PDB entry 7LXU | electron microscopy, 3.10 A resolution | chains a and b of the 28 polymer chains in the assembly

# Chain a
Name: 20S proteasome beta-6 subunit
Source organism: Plasmodium falciparum (isolate 3D7)
Notes: EC 3.4.25.1
UniProt: A0A5K1K7U1 (A0A5K1K7U1_PLAF7); residue numbers follow UniProt; this construct covers 1-240
Chain sequence (240 residues; row label = number of the first residue in the row):
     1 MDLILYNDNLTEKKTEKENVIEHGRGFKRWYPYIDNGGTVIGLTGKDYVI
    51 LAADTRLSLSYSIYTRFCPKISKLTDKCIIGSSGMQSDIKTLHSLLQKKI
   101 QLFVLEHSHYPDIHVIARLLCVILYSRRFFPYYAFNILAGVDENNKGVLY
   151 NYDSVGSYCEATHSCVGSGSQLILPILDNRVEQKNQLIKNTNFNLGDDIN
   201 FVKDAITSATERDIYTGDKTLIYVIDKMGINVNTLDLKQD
Not modelled in the structure: 1-27
Small-molecule neighbours: YHD (N-[(1R)-2-([1,1'-biphenyl]-4-yl)-1-boronoethyl]-1-methyl-L-prolinamide): S157, Y158, C159
Reported in the primary citation:
  - mutagenesis - A117V: increased growth

# Chain b
Name: 20S proteasome beta-7 subunit
Source organism: Plasmodium falciparum (isolate 3D7)
Notes: EC 3.4.25.1
UniProt: Q7K6A9 (Q7K6A9_PLAF7); residue numbers follow UniProt; this construct covers 1-265
Chain sequence (265 residues; row label = number of the first residue in the row):
     1 MTLGPVVTGTSVIAIKYKHGIMIAADRKASYGSYAKFQNVERIFKINNKT
    51 VMGFSGELADAQYLHELLTRKNINNLSEKKRKEDMYTPQHYHSYVSRVFY
   101 VRKNRIDPLFNNIIIAGINSQKYDNNDDNVLLYTNKNNDDEQNEYKNNEE
   151 YKEIHKDDLYIGFVDMHGTNFCDDYITTGYARYFALTLLRDHYKDNMTEE
   201 EARILINECLRILYFRDATSSNFIQIVKVTSKGVEYEEPYILPCVLNSAD
   251 YVYPSTLLPPAGCMW
Not modelled in the structure: 1, 133-148, 252-265

# How chain a and chain b interact
Residue-residue contacts (40; chain a residue first):
  R29(a) with I106(b)
  W30(a) with I106(b); P108(b); M166(b), hydrophobic; H167(b)
  Y31(a) with H167(b)
  P32(a) with K103(b); H167(b), hydrogen bond (backbone-side chain)
  Y33(a) with H167(b)
  I34(a) with H167(b)
  N36(a) with T169(b)
  L57(a) with T169(b); F171(b), hydrophobic
  L59(a) with R182(b)
  S62(a) with R182(b), hydrogen bond; Y183(b)
  I63(a) with R182(b), hydrogen bond (backbone-side chain); R190(b), hydrogen bond (backbone-side chain)
  Y64(a) with F163(b), hydrophobic; D165(b), hydrogen bond; F171(b), hydrophobic; R182(b); R190(b), hydrogen bond (backbone-side chain)
  T65(a) with D173(b), hydrogen bond
  M85(a) with K103(b)
  Q86(a) with T169(b); N170(b), hydrogen bond (side chain-backbone)
  S87(a) with Y100(b); H167(b), hydrogen bond (side chain-backbone); G168(b); T169(b)
  D88(a) with Y100(b), hydrogen bond; K103(b), salt bridge
  K90(a) with N170(b), hydrogen bond (side chain-backbone)
  T91(a) with R97(b); Y100(b)
  R127(a) with Y100(b), hydrogen bond; N104(b), hydrogen bond
  F130(a) with N104(b)
  Y132(a) with Y100(b)
Also at the interface, not in a pair above, chain a (24 interface residues in all): K28, R66
Also at the interface, not in a pair above, chain b (20 interface residues in all): L3, L186

# In short
24 residues of chain a and 20 residues of chain b are in contact, with 13 hydrogen bonds and 1 salt bridge.
Polar contacts include D88(a)-K103(b), P32(a)-H167(b) and S62(a)-R182(b). Bound to chain a: compound YHD. The
paper reports that A117V of chain a increases growth.
Here chain a is 20S proteasome beta-6 subunit and chain b is 20S proteasome beta-7 subunit, both from
Plasmodium falciparum (isolate 3D7). Entry 7LXU (Structure of Plasmodium falciparum 20S proteasome with bound
MPI-5) was determined by electron microscopy (same publication as 7LXT).
